1D5A - chain A; structure by X-ray diffraction, 2.40 A resolution.

Chain A:
Name: Protein (DNA polymerase)
From: Desulfurococcus sp. Tok
Notes: EC 2.7.7.7
UniProt: Q7SIG8 (Q7SIG8_9CREN); the author numbering skips numbers that UniProt does not, so the offset changes along the chain: 1-665 = UniProt 1-665; 677-681 = UniProt 666-670; 694-756 = UniProt 671-733
Amino-acid sequence (733 residues; numbered 1 to 756; 23 numbers in that range are skipped by the numbering (no residue carries them; nothing is unmodelled there); the number before each row is that of its first residue):
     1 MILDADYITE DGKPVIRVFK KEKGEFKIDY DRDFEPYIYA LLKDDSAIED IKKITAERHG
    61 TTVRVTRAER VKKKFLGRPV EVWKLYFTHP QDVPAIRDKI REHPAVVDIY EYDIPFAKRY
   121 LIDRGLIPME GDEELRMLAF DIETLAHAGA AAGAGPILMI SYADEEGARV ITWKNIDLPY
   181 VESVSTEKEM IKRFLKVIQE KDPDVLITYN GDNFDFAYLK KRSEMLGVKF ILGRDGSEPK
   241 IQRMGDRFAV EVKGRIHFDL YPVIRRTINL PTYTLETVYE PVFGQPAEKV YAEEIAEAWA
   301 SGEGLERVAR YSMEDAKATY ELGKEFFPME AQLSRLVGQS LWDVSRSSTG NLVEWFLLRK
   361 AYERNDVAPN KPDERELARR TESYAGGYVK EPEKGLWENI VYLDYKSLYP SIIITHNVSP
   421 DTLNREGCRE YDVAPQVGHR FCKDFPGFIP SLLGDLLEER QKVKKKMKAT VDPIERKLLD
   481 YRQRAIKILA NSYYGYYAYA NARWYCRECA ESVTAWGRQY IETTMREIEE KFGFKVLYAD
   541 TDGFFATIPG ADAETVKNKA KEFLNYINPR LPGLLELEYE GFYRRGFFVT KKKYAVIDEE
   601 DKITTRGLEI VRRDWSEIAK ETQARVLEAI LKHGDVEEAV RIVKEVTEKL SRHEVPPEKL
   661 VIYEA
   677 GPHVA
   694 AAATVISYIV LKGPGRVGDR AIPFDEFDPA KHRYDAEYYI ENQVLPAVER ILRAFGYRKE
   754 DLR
Disulfides: Cys-428/Cys-442, Cys-506/Cys-509
Metal / ion sites: Mg2+ site 1: Asp-141, Asp-315; Mg2+ site 2 near Asp-141 (its only coordinating residue here)

Summary:
Asp-141 and Asp-315 form the Mg2+ site 1.
Chain A is Protein (DNA polymerase) (Desulfurococcus sp. Tok); the structure, Crystal structure of an
archaebacterial DNA polymerase d.tok. deposition of second native structure at 2.4 angstrom, was determined by
X-ray diffraction together with 1QQC from the same study.
